6MH9 - chain A; structure by X-ray diffraction, 2.02 A resolution.

[Chain A]
Name: Fatty Acid Kinase (Fak) B1 protein
Source organism: Staphylococcus aureus
Reference sequence: X5EH37 (X5EH37_STAAU); residue numbers follow UniProt; this construct covers 1-288
Amino-acid sequence (289 residues; numbered 0 to 288; the number before each row is that of its first residue; numbering starts at 0):
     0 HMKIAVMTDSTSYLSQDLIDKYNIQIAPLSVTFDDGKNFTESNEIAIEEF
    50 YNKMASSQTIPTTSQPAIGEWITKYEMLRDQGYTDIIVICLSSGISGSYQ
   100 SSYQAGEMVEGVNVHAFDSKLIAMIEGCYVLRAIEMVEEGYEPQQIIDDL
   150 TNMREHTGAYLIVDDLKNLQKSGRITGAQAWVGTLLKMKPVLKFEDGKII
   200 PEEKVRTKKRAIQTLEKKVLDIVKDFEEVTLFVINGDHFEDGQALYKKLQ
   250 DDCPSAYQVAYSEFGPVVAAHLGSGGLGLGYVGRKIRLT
Disordered / not traced: 0
Construct notes: expression tag (0); engineered mutation Ile121 (Ala in X5EH37)
From the paper describing this entry:
  - mutagenesis - A121I: unchanged binding to FakA
  - mutagenesis - A121I: unchanged catalytic activity
  - mutagenesis - A121I (Tm change 6 degC): decreased stability
  - conformationally variable residues (helix shift, loop rearrangement): Val162, Leu165 to Ser171, Arg173, Thr175 to Lys186, Leu191, His270, Leu271
  - binding site for palmitic acid: Thr62, Ser95, Arg173
  - mutagenesis - W180E, R205A, R205E: decreased binding to PG vesicles
  - mutagenesis - W180E, R205A, R205E: unchanged stability
  - mutagenesis - W180E: increased catalytic activity on BSA

[Summary]
The paper reports a binding site for palmitic acid at Thr62, Ser95 and Arg173; W180E, R205A and R205E reduce
binding to PG vesicles.
Chain A is Fatty Acid Kinase (Fak) B1 protein (Staphylococcus aureus); the structure, The crystal structure of
the Staphylococcus aureus Fatty acid Kinase (Fak) B1 protein A121I mutant to ..., was determined by X-ray
diffraction, deposited together with 7SCL, 7SG3 and 6NM1.
